6ONQ - chain A; structure by X-ray diffraction, 2.71 A resolution.

[Chain A]
Protein: Cytochrome c XoxG
Organism: Methylobacterium extorquens
UniProtKB: P71510 (P71510_METEX); residues 1-196 here = UniProt positions 1-196
Chain sequence (196 residues; row label = number of the first residue in the row):
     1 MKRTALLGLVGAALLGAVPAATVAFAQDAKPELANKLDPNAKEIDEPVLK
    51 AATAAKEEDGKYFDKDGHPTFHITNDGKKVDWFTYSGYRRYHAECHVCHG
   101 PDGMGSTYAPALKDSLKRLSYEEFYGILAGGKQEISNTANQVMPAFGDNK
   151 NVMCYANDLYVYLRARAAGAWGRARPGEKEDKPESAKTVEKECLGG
Not modelled in the structure: 1-30, 135-139, 195-196
Cystine bridges: C154-C193
Covalent attachments: heme c (HEC) linked to C95, C98
Bound ions: heme c Fe: H99, M143
Small-molecule neighbours: heme c (HEC): E94, V97, H99, Y108, A109, P110, L112, S115, R118, L119, F124, I127, L128, K132, Q133, E134, Q141, V142, M143, P144, F146, V152, L163
Reported in the primary citation:
  - binding site for heme c: C95, C98, R118, K132
  - heme c coordination: H99, M143

[Summary]
Heme c is covalently linked to C95. H99 and M143 coordinate a heme c Fe ion. The paper reports a binding site
for heme c at C95, C98 and R118 among others; heme c coordination by H99 and M143.
Chain A is Cytochrome c XoxG (Methylobacterium extorquens); the structure, Crystal structure of c-type
cytochrome XoxG from Methylobacterium extorquens AM1, was determined by X-ray diffraction, deposited together
with 6ONP.
